PDB entry 6FCF | X-ray diffraction, 1.85 A resolution | chain A

Chain A:
Name: Serine/threonine-protein kinase Chk1
Organism: Homo sapiens
Notes: EC 2.7.11.1
UniProt: O14757 (CHK1_HUMAN), isoform O14757-3; numbering as in UniProt (aligned over 1-276)
Amino-acid sequence (276 residues; each row starts with the number of its first residue):
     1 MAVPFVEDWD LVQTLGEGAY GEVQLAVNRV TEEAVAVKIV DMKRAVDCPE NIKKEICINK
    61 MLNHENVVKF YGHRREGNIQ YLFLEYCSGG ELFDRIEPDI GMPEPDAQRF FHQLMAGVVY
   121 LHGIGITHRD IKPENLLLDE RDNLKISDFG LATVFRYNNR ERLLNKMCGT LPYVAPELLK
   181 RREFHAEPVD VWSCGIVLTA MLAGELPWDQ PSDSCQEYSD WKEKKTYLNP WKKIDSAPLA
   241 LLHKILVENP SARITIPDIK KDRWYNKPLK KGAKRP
Unresolved in the structure: 1-8, 43-50, 270-276
Modified residues: Cys57 (S-mercaptocysteine; CSS); Cys168 (S-mercaptocysteine; CSS)
Small-molecule neighbours: D58 (4-[[(2R,3S)-2-methylpiperidin-3-yl]amino]-2-phenyl-thieno[3,2-c]pyridine-7-carboxamide): Leu15, Gly16, Tyr20, Val23, Ala36, Val68, Leu84, Glu85, Tyr86, Cys87, Ser88, Gly90, Glu91, Glu134, Asn135, Leu137, Ser147, Asp148
UniProt features mapped onto this chain:
  - active site: Asp130 (Proton acceptor)
  - binding site (ATP): Leu15 to Val23, Lys38
  - cross-link: Lys132 (Glycyl lysine isopeptide (Lys-Gly) (interchain with G-Cter in ubiquitin))

Overview:
Chain A binds compound D58. From UniProt: active-site residue Asp130 and 10 ATP-binding residues.
Chain A is Serine/threonine-protein kinase Chk1 (Homo sapiens); the structure, CHK1 kinase in complex with
compound 44, was determined by X-ray diffraction together with 6FC8 and 6FCK from the same study.
